3H0G - chains B and L of the 12 polymer chains in the assembly; structure by X-ray diffraction, 3.65 A resolution.

# Chain B
Name: DNA-directed RNA polymerase II subunit RPB2
Organism: Schizosaccharomyces pombe
Notes: EC 2.7.7.6
Reference sequence: Q02061 (RPB2_SCHPO); residues 1-1210 here = UniProt positions 1-1210
Chain sequence (1210 residues; each row starts with the number of its first residue):
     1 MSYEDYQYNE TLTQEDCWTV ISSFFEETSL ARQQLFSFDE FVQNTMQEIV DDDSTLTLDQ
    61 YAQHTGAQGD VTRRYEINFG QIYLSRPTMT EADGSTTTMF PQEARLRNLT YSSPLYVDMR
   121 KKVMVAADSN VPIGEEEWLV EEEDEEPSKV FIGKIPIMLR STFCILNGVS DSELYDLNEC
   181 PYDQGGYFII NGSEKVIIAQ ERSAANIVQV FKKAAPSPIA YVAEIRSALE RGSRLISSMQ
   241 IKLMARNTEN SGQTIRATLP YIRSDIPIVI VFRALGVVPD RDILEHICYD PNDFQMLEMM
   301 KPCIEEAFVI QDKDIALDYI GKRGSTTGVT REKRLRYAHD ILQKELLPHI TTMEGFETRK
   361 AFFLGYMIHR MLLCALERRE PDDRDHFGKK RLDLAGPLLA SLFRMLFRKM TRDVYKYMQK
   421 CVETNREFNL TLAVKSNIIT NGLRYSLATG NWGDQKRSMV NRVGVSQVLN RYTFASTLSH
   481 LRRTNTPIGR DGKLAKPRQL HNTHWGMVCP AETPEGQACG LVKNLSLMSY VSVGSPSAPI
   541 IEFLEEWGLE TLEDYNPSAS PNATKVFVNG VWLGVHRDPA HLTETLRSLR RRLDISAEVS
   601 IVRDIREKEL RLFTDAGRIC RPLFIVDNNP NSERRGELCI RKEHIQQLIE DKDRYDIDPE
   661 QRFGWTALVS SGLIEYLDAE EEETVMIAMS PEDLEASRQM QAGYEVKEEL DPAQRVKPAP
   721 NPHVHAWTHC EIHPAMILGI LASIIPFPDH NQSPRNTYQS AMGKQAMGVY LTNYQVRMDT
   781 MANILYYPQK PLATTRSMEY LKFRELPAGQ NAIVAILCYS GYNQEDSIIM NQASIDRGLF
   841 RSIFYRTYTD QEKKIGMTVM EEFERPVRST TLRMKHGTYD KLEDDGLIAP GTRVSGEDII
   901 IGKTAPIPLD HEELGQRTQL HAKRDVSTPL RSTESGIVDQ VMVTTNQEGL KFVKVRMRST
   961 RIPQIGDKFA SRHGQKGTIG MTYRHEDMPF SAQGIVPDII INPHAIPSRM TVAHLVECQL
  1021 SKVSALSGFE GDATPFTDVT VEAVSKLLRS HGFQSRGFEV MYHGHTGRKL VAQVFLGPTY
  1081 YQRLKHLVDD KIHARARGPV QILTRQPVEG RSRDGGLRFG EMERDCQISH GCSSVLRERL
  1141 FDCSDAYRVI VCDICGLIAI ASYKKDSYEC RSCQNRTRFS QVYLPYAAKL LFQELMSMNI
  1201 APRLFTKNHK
Not modelled in the structure: 1-9, 58-76, 122-142, 908-918
Swiss-Prot annotation at these positions:
  - zinc finger: Cys-1152 to Cys-1173 (C4-type)
  - binding site (Mg(2+)): Asp-826
  - binding site (Zn(2+)): Cys-1152, Cys-1155, Cys-1170, Cys-1173
Bound ions: Zn2+: Cys-1152, Cys-1155, Cys-1173

# Chain L
Name: DNA-directed RNA polymerases I, II, and III subunit RPABC4
Organism: Schizosaccharomyces pombe
Reference sequence: P48011 (RPAB4_SCHPO); numbering as in UniProt (aligned over 1-63)
Chain sequence (63 residues; each row starts with the number of its first residue):
     1 MNHPTSTGGT AFNPPRPATM IYLCADCGAR NTIQAKEVIR CRECGHRVMY KMRTKRMVQF
    61 EAR
Not modelled in the structure: 1-18
Swiss-Prot annotation at these positions:
  - zinc finger: Cys-24 to Cys-44 (C4-type)
  - binding site (Zn(2+)): Cys-24, Cys-27, Cys-41, Cys-44
Bound ions: Zn2+: Cys-24, Cys-27, Cys-44

# Chain B / chain L interface
Contacting residue pairs (33):
  Glu-103(B) / His-46(L)  salt bridge
  Arg-107(B) / Arg-47(L)  hydrogen bond (side chain-backbone)
  Val-776(B) / Tyr-50(L)
  Arg-841(B) / Arg-63(L)  hydrogen bond (side chain-backbone)
  Glu-883(B) / Met-20(L)
  Glu-883(B) / Lys-51(L)  salt bridge
  Asp-884(B) / Met-20(L)
  Asp-885(B) / Tyr-22(L)  hydrogen bond
  Asp-885(B) / Lys-51(L)  salt bridge
  Leu-887(B) / Lys-51(L)  hydrogen bond (backbone-side chain)
  Ile-888(B) / Lys-51(L)  hydrogen bond (backbone-side chain)
  Ala-889(B) / Thr-54(L)
  Pro-890(B) / Arg-53(L)
  Pro-890(B) / Thr-54(L)  hydrogen bond (backbone-backbone)
  Gly-891(B) / Arg-53(L)
  Gly-891(B) / Thr-54(L)
  Arg-893(B) / Gln-59(L)  hydrogen bond (side chain-backbone)
  Arg-893(B) / Phe-60(L)
  Ile-937(B) / Phe-60(L)  hydrophobic
  Gln-940(B) / Tyr-50(L)
  Val-941(B) / Tyr-50(L)
  Val-941(B) / Lys-51(L)
  Met-942(B) / Met-49(L)
  Met-942(B) / Tyr-50(L)  hydrophobic
  Val-943(B) / Ile-39(L)
  Val-943(B) / Val-48(L)
  Val-943(B) / Met-49(L)  hydrogen bond (backbone-backbone)
  Thr-944(B) / Ile-39(L)
  Thr-944(B) / Arg-47(L)  hydrogen bond (side chain-backbone)
  Thr-944(B) / Val-48(L)
  Thr-945(B) / Ile-39(L)
  Lys-951(B) / Lys-36(L)
  Arg-958(B) / Arg-53(L)
Interface residues without a listed pair, chain B (27 interface residues in all): Glu-91, Met-860, Glu-862, Asp-939, Leu-950
Interface residues without a listed pair, chain L (19 interface residues in all): Asp-26, Ala-35, Met-52, Val-58

# In short
27 residues of chain B and 19 residues of chain L are in contact; the contacts include 9 hydrogen bonds and 3
salt bridges. Polar pairs include Glu-103(B)/His-46(L), Glu-883(B)/Lys-51(L) and Asp-885(B)/Lys-51(L).
Chain B is DNA-directed RNA polymerase II subunit RPB2 and chain L is DNA-directed RNA polymerases I, II, and
III subunit RPABC4, both from Schizosaccharomyces pombe; the structure, RNA Polymerase II from
Schizosaccharomyces pombe, was determined by X-ray diffraction.
